Entry 2HHF (X-ray diffraction, 1.80 A resolution); this record covers chains A and B.

Chain A:
Name: Branched-chain-amino-acid aminotransferase, mitochondrial
Source organism: Homo sapiens
Notes: EC 2.6.1.42
Reference sequence: O15382 (BCAT2_HUMAN); residues 1-365 here correspond to UniProt positions 28-392 (UniProt number = residue number + 27)
Chain sequence (365 residues; row label = number of the first residue in the row):
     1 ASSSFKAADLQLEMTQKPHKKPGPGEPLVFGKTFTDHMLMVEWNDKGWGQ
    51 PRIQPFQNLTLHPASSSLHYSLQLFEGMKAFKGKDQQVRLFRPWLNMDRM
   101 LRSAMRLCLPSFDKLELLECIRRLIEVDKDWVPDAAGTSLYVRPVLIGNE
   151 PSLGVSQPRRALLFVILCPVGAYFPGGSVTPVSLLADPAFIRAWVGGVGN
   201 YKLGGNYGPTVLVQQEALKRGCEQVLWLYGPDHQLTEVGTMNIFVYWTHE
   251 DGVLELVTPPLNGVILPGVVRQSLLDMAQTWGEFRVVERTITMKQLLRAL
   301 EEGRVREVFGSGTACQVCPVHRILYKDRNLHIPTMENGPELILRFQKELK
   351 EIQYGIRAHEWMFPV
Disordered / not traced: 16-32
Disulfides: C315-C318
Covalent attachments: pyridoxal phosphate (PLP) linked to K202
Modified / non-standard residues: C108 (cysteinesulfonic acid; OCS); Y141 ((4Z,6E)-2-amino-7-hydroperoxy-4-[(E)-2-hydroxyvinyl]hepta-4,6-dienoic acid; TYO)
Sequence notes: modified residue (108, 141); conflict R159 (Thr186 in O15382)
Small-molecule neighbours: pyridoxal phosphate (PLP): R99, R192, Y207, E237, G239, T240, M241, N242, L266, G268, V269, V270, R271, S311, G312, T313
UniProt features mapped onto this chain:
  - modified residue: K202 (N6-(pyridoxal phosphate)lysine), K294 (N6-acetyllysine)

Chain B:
Name: Branched-chain-amino-acid aminotransferase, mitochondrial
Source organism: Homo sapiens
Reference sequence: O15382 (BCAT2_HUMAN); residues 501-865 here correspond to UniProt positions 28-392 (UniProt number = residue number - 473)
Chain sequence (365 residues; each row starts with the number of its first residue):
   501 ASSSFKAADLQLEMTQKPHKKPGPGEPLVFGKTFTDHMLMVEWNDKGWGQ
   551 PRIQPFQNLTLHPASSSLHYSLQLFEGMKAFKGKDQQVRLFRPWLNMDRM
   601 LRSAMRLCLPSFDKLELLECIRRLIEVDKDWVPDAAGTSLYVRPVLIGNE
   651 PSLGVSQPRRALLFVILCPVGAYFPGGSVTPVSLLADPAFIRAWVGGVGN
   701 YKLGGNYGPTVLVQQEALKRGCEQVLWLYGPDHQLTEVGTMNIFVYWTHE
   751 DGVLELVTPPLNGVILPGVVRQSLLDMAQTWGEFRVVERTITMKQLLRAL
   801 EEGRVREVFGSGTACQVCPVHRILYKDRNLHIPTMENGPELILRFQKELK
   851 EIQYGIRAHEWMFPV
Disulfides: C815-C818
Modified / non-standard residues: C608 (cysteinesulfonic acid; OCS)
Sequence notes: modified residue (608); conflict R659 (Thr186 in O15382)
Small-molecule neighbours: pyridoxal phosphate (PLP): G577, R599, R692, K702, Y707, E737, G739, T740, M741, N742, L766, G768, V769, V770, R771, S811, G812, T813
UniProt features mapped onto this chain:
  - binding site (substrate): Y641
  - modified residue: K702 (N6-(pyridoxal phosphate)lysine), K794 (N6-acetyllysine)

Chain A / chain B interface:
Contacting residue pairs (119; chain A residue first):
  F34(A) - H562(B)
  F34(A) - A564(B)  hydrophobic
  F34(A) - P651(B)
  F34(A) - L653(B)  hydrophobic
  M38(A) - P563(B)  hydrophobic
  F56(A) - H562(B)
  F56(A) - P563(B)
  Q57(A) - P563(B)
  N58(A) - T560(B)
  N58(A) - L561(B)
  N58(A) - H562(B)
  L59(A) - L559(B)
  L59(A) - T560(B)
  L59(A) - L561(B)  hydrogen bond (backbone-backbone)
  L59(A) - L568(B)  hydrophobic
  T60(A) - N558(B)
  T60(A) - L559(B)
  L61(A) - N558(B)
  L61(A) - L559(B)  hydrogen bond (backbone-backbone)
  L61(A) - L561(B)  hydrophobic
  H62(A) - F534(B)
  H62(A) - F556(B)
  H62(A) - N558(B)
  P63(A) - F556(B)
  P63(A) - Q557(B)
  P63(A) - F664(B)
  P63(A) - I666(B)  hydrophobic
  A64(A) - F534(B)  hydrophobic
  A64(A) - I666(B)  hydrophobic
  S67(A) - L568(B)
  S67(A) - Q573(B)
  L68(A) - L559(B)  hydrophobic
  L68(A) - S567(B)
  L68(A) - L568(B)  hydrophobic
  L68(A) - Q573(B)  hydrogen bond (backbone-side chain)
  H69(A) - Q573(B)
  H69(A) - F575(B)
  H69(A) - R643(B)  hydrogen bond
  H69(A) - V645(B)
  H69(A) - G704(B)
  Y70(A) - Q573(B)
  Y70(A) - F575(B)  hydrophobic
  Y70(A) - R643(B)  hydrogen bond
  Y70(A) - G704(B)
  Y70(A) - Y707(B)  hydrophobic
  Y70(A) - G708(B)  hydrogen bond (backbone-backbone)
  S71(A) - S571(B)  hydrogen bond
  S71(A) - Q573(B)
  S71(A) - G704(B)
  S71(A) - G705(B)
  L72(A) - G708(B)
  Q73(A) - S567(B)
  Q73(A) - L568(B)  hydrogen bond (side chain-backbone)
  Q73(A) - H569(B)
  Q73(A) - Y570(B)
  Q73(A) - S571(B)
  Q73(A) - Q573(B)
  F75(A) - H569(B)
  F75(A) - Y570(B)  hydrophobic
  R106(A) - F690(B)
  R106(A) - P709(B)  hydrogen bond (side chain-backbone)
  R106(A) - L712(B)
  L107(A) - G708(B)
  L107(A) - P709(B)
  C108(A) - V711(B)
  C108(A) - L712(B)
  C108(A) - Q715(B)
  R143(A) - H569(B)  hydrogen bond
  R143(A) - Y570(B)  hydrogen bond
  R143(A) - L653(B)
  V145(A) - H569(B)
  P151(A) - G531(B)
  P151(A) - F534(B)
  S152(A) - G531(B)
  S152(A) - K532(B)
  L153(A) - G531(B)  hydrogen bond (backbone-backbone)
  L153(A) - Y641(B)  hydrophobic
  L153(A) - R643(B)
  L153(A) - C668(B)  hydrophobic
  V155(A) - Y707(B)
  V155(A) - T710(B)
  S156(A) - V711(B)
  Q157(A) - V711(B)
  Q157(A) - Q715(B)
  R159(A) - K532(B)
  F164(A) - P563(B)
  I166(A) - P563(B)  hydrophobic
  C168(A) - L653(B)  hydrophobic
  A189(A) - G696(B)
  I191(A) - W694(B)
  I191(A) - V695(B)
  I191(A) - G696(B)
  I191(A) - G697(B)
  W194(A) - I691(B)  hydrogen bond (side chain-backbone)
  W194(A) - R692(B)
  W194(A) - W694(B)  hydrophobic
  V195(A) - I691(B)
  G196(A) - A689(B)
  G196(A) - F690(B)
  G196(A) - I691(B)  hydrogen bond (backbone-backbone)
  G204(A) - H569(B)
  G204(A) - Y570(B)
  G204(A) - S571(B)
  G205(A) - S571(B)
  Y207(A) - Y570(B)  hydrophobic
  Y207(A) - V655(B)
  G208(A) - Y570(B)  hydrogen bond (backbone-backbone)
  G208(A) - L607(B)
  P209(A) - R606(B)  hydrogen bond (backbone-side chain)
  P209(A) - L607(B)
  P209(A) - V698(B)  hydrophobic
  T210(A) - V655(B)
  V211(A) - C608(B)
  V211(A) - S656(B)
  V211(A) - Q657(B)
  L212(A) - R606(B)
  L212(A) - C608(B)
  Q215(A) - C608(B)
  Y229(A) - W694(B)
Interface residues without a listed pair, chain A (57 interface residues in all): M105, Y141, I147, E150, F190, G197, V198, V213
Interface residues without a listed pair, chain B (58 interface residues in all): F530, M538, L572, M605, I647, A693, V713

Overview:
57 residues of chain A face 58 of chain B across their interface; the contacts include 16 hydrogen bonds.
Among the polar pairs are L68(A)-Q573(B), H69(A)-R643(B) and Y70(A)-R643(B). Chain B binds pyridoxal
phosphate. Pyridoxal phosphate is covalently linked to K202(A).
Here chain A is Branched-chain-amino-acid aminotransferase, mitochondrial and chain B is
Branched-chain-amino-acid aminotransferase, mitochondrial, both from Homo sapiens. Entry 2HHF (X-ray crystal
structure of oxidized human mitochondrial branched chain aminotransferase (hBCATm)) was determined by X-ray
diffraction together with 2HDK, 2HG8, 2HGW and 2HGX from the same study.
